PDB entry 9ERM | electron microscopy, 2.30 A resolution | chains A and B of the 5 polymer chains in the assembly

Chain A (and B):
Molecule: Microtubule-associated protein tau
Source organism: Homo sapiens
Notes: chain B of this document is another copy of the same molecule, construct and numbering; everything in this record applies to it too
Reference sequence: P10636 (TAU_HUMAN), isoform P10636-8; residues 1-441 here = UniProt positions 1-441
Chain sequence (441 residues; each row starts with the number of its first residue):
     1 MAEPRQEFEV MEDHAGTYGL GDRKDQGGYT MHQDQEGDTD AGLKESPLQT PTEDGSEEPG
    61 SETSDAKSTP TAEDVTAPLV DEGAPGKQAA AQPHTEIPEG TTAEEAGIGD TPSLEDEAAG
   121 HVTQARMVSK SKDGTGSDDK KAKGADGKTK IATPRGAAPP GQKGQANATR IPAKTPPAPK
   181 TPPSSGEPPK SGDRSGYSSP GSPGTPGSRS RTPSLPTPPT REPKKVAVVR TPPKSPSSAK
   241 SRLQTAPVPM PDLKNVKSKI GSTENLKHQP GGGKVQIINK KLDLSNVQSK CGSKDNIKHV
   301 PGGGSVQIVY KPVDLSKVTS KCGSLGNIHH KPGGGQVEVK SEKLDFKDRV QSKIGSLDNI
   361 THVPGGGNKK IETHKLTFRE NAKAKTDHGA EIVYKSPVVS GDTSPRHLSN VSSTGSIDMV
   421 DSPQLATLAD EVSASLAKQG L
Not modelled in the structure: 1-304, 380-441
Swiss-Prot annotation at these positions:
  - site (Not glycated): Lys24, Lys44, Lys67
  - modified residue: Ala2 (N-acetylalanine), Tyr18 (Phosphotyrosine), Tyr29 (Phosphotyrosine), Ser46 (Phosphoserine), Ser61 (Phosphoserine), Thr69 (Phosphothreonine), Thr71 (Phosphothreonine), Thr111 (Phosphothreonine), Ser214 (Phosphoserine)
  - glycosylation (N-linked (Glc) (glycation) lysine): Lys87, Lys383
  - cross-link: Lys44 (Glycyl lysine isopeptide (Lys-Gly) (interchain with G-Cter in ubiquitin))
  - natural variant: Arg5 (R5H: In FTD1; R5L: In PSNP1)

Interface between chain A and chain B:
Residue-residue contacts - 9 pairs, chain A then chain B:
  Gly323(A) with His329(B)
  Ser324(A) with Asn327(B), hydrogen bond; His329(B), hydrogen bond
  Gly326(A) with Asn327(B), hydrogen bond (backbone-side chain)
  Asn327(A) with Leu325(B); Gly326(B); Asn327(B)
  His329(A) with Gly323(B); Ser324(B)
Interface residues without a listed pair, chain A (6 interface residues in all): Leu325

Summary:
Chain A and chain B each contribute 6 residues to their interface, with 3 hydrogen bonds. Among the polar
pairs are Ser324(A)-Asn327(B), Ser324(A)-His329(B) and Gly326(A)-Asn327(B).
Both chains are Microtubule-associated protein tau (Homo sapiens). Entry 9ERM (CTE type I tau filament from
vacuolar tauopathy) was determined by electron microscopy, deposited together with 9ERN and 9ERO.
